7K9E - chains A and B; structure by X-ray diffraction, 2.10 A resolution.

Chain A:
Name: OLE-associated protein B
Organism: Bacillus halodurans (strain ATCC BAA-125 / DSM 18197 / FERM 7344 / JCM 9153 / C-125)
UniProtKB: Q9KGD7 (Q9KGD7_BACHD); numbering as in UniProt (aligned over 5-102)
Amino-acid sequence (98 residues; numbered 5 to 102; the number before each row is that of its first residue):
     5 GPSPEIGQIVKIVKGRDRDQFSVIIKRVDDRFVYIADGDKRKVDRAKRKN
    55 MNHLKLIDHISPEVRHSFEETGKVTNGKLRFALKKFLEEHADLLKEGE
Unresolved in the structure: 5-6, 95-102
From the paper describing this entry:
  - mutagenesis - G19S, H57Y: decreased binding to OLE RNA (citing earlier work)

Chain B:
Molecule: Ole* RNA
Sequence (60 nucleotides; row label = number of the first residue in the row):
   484 XGCCAGUCUGGCGUUUGGUGACAGCGCCAAGUUCUUCGGAAUUGGGAAAU
   534 CCUACUGGCC
Modified / non-standard residues: GTP (guanosine-5'-triphosphate) at position 484

Interface between chain A and chain B:
Pairs across the interface (33; chain A residue first):
  Lys18(A) with G503(B), phosphate contact; A504(B), phosphate contact
  Gly19(A) with G501(B), base contact; G503(B), hydrogen bond to the phosphate; A504(B), hydrogen bond to the phosphate
  Arg20(A) with U497(B), base contact; U499(B), salt bridge to the phosphate; G500(B), hydrogen bond to the base; G501(B), hydrogen bond to the base; C505(B), base contact; A506(B), base contact
  Arg35(A) with G541(B), hydrogen bond to the phosphate; C542(B), salt bridge to the phosphate
  Phe36(A) with U502(B), sugar contact
  Asp43(A) with U498(B), base contact
  Lys44(A) with U498(B), sugar contact
  Lys46(A) with U498(B), hydrogen bond to the base
  Arg49(A) with U498(B), hydrogen bond to the sugar; U499(B), hydrogen bond to the phosphate; G500(B), salt bridge to the phosphate
  Lys51(A) with G501(B), hydrogen bond to the base; U502(B), phosphate contact; G503(B), salt bridge to the phosphate
  Arg52(A) with U502(B), salt bridge to the phosphate
  Lys53(A) with U502(B), phosphate contact; G503(B), salt bridge to the phosphate
  Asn54(A) with U502(B), hydrogen bond to the sugar; G540(B), phosphate contact; G541(B), hydrogen bond to the phosphate
  Asn56(A) with G541(B), hydrogen bond to the phosphate
  His57(A) with U502(B), hydrogen bond to the sugar; G503(B), hydrogen bond to the sugar; G540(B), salt bridge to the phosphate
Also at the interface, not in a pair above, chain A (17 interface residues in all): Asp21, Arg45
Also at the interface, not in a pair above, chain B (14 interface residues in all): U539

Overview:
Chain A and chain B form an interface of 17 and 14 residues respectively, with 14 hydrogen bonds and 7 salt
bridges. Among the polar pairs are Arg20(A)-G500(B), Arg20(A)-G501(B) and Lys46(A)-U498(B). The paper reports
that G19S and H57Y of chain A reduce binding to OLE RNA.
Here chain A is OLE-associated protein B (Bacillus halodurans (strain ATCC BAA-125 / DSM 18197 / FERM 7344 /
JCM 9153 / C-125)) and chain B is Ole* RNA. Entry 7K9E (Crystal structure of Bacillus halodurans OapB in
complex with its OLE RNA target (crystal form II)) was determined by X-ray diffraction (same publication as
7K9B, 7K9C and 7K9D).
